PDB entry 4BNR | X-ray diffraction, 2.00 A resolution | chains B and J

[Chain B]
Protein: Hepatopancreas trypsin
Source organism: Pontastacus leptodactylus
Notes: EC 3.4.21.4
UniProt: Q52V24 (Q52V24_PONLE); the construct lacks a stretch of the UniProt sequence and is renumbered around it, so the offset changes along the chain: 16-37 = UniProt 1-22; 38-60 = UniProt 26-48; 61-131 = UniProt 55-125; 134-149 = UniProt 126-141; 4 more segments
Amino-acid sequence (237 residues; each row starts with the number of its first residue; note: 4 numbers in that range are skipped by the numbering (no residue carries them; nothing is unmodelled there); a row labelled like 37A-37C holds insertion residues (37A, then the next letters in order)):
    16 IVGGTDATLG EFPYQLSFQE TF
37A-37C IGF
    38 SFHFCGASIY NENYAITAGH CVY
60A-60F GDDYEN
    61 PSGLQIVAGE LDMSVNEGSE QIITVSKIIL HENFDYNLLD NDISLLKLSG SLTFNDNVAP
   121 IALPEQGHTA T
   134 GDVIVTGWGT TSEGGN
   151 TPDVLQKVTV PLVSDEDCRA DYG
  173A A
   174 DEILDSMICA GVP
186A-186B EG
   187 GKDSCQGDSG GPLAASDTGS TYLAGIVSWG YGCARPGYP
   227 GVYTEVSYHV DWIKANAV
Construct notes: conflict Val59 (Ala47 in Q52V24)
Cystine bridges: Cys42-Cys58, Cys168-Cys182, Cys191-Cys219
Bound ions: Ca2+ site 1: Glu70, Asp72, Val75, Glu77, Glu80; Ca2+ site 2: Asp165, Asp178, Met180, Glu231
From the paper describing this entry:
  - catalytic residues: His57, Asp102, Ser195

[Chain J]
Protein: Pancreatic trypsin inhibitor
Source organism: Bos taurus
UniProt: P00974 (BPT1_BOVIN); residues -34 to 65 here correspond to UniProt positions 1-100 (UniProt number = residue number + 35)
Amino-acid sequence (100 residues; each row starts with the number of its first residue; numbers below 1 keep their minus sign (Met-34 is residue -34)):
   -34 MKMSRLCLSV ALLVLLGTLA ASTPGCDTSN QAKAQRPDFC LEPPYTGPCK ARIIRYFYNA
    26 KAGLCQTFVY GGCRAKRNNF KSAEDCMRTC GGAIGPWENL
Disordered / not traced: -34 to 0, 60-65
Swiss-Prot annotation at these positions:
  - site: Lys15, Ala16 (Reactive bond for trypsin)
Cystine bridges: Cys5-Cys55, Cys14-Cys38, Cys30-Cys51

[How chain B and chain J interact]
Pairs across the interface - 42 pairs, chain B then chain J:
  Phe39(B) with Arg17(J); Ile19(J), hydrophobic
  Phe41(B) with Ala16(J); Arg17(J), hydrogen bond (backbone-backbone)
  Cys42(B) with Ala16(J), hydrophobic
  His57(B) with Cys14(J); Lys15(J); Gly36(J); Gly37(J)
  Tyr96(B) with Tyr35(J), hydrogen bond; Cys38(J), hydrophobic; Arg39(J), hydrogen bond (side chain-backbone); Ala40(J), hydrogen bond (side chain-backbone)
  Asn97(B) with Arg39(J), hydrogen bond (backbone-side chain)
  Leu99(B) with Cys14(J), hydrophobic; Cys38(J), hydrophobic
  Thr143(B) with Arg17(J)
  Thr151(B) with Arg17(J)
  Glu175(B) with Arg39(J), salt bridge
  Asp189(B) with Lys15(J), salt bridge
  Ser190(B) with Lys15(J), hydrogen bond (backbone-side chain)
  Cys191(B) with Lys15(J)
  Gln192(B) with Cys14(J), hydrogen bond (side chain-backbone); Lys15(J); Ala16(J); Arg17(J)
  Gly193(B) with Lys15(J), hydrogen bond (backbone-backbone); Ala16(J); Arg17(J)
  Asp194(B) with Lys15(J), hydrogen bond (backbone-backbone)
  Ser195(B) with Lys15(J), hydrogen bond (backbone-backbone); Ala16(J), hydrogen bond (side chain-backbone)
  Val213(B) with Lys15(J)
  Ser214(B) with Cys14(J); Lys15(J), hydrogen bond (backbone-backbone)
  Trp215(B) with Pro13(J); Cys14(J), hydrophobic; Lys15(J)
  Gly216(B) with Pro13(J), hydrogen bond (backbone-backbone); Lys15(J)
  Gly218(B) with Lys15(J)
  Gly227(B) with Lys15(J)
Interface residues without a listed pair, chain B (26 interface residues in all): His40, Gly148, Cys219
Interface residues without a listed pair, chain J (16 interface residues in all): Thr11, Gly12, Ile18, Val34
The authors on this interface:
  - pairs named by the authors: Glu175(B)-Arg39(J) (salt bridge)

[In short]
26 residues of chain B and 16 residues of chain J are in contact; the contacts include 13 hydrogen bonds and 2
salt bridges. Polar contacts include Glu175(B)-Arg39(J), Asp189(B)-Lys15(J) and Tyr96(B)-Tyr35(J). The authors
report a salt bridge between Glu175(B) and Arg39(J). The paper reports catalytic residues His57(B), Asp102(B)
and Ser195(B).
Chain B is Hepatopancreas trypsin (Pontastacus leptodactylus) and chain J is Pancreatic trypsin inhibitor (Bos
taurus); the structure, Extremely stable complex of crayfish trypsin with bovine trypsin inhibitor, was
determined by X-ray diffraction.
